8R69 - chains T and G of the 14 polymer chains in the assembly; structure by electron microscopy, 4.30 A resolution (low resolution: residue-level contacts below are approximate; hydrogen-bond / salt-bridge calls are withheld).

== Chain T ==
Protein: Capsid protein
From: Staphylococcus phage 812
Reference sequence: A1YTP2 (A1YTP2_9CAUD); residue numbers follow UniProt; this construct covers 1-142
Chain sequence (142 residues; numbered 1 to 142; the number before each row is that of its first residue):
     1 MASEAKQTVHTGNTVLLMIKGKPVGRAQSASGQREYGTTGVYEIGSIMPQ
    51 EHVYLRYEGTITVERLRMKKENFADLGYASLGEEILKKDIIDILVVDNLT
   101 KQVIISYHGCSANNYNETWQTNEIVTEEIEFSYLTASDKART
Not modelled in the structure: 1

== Chain G ==
Protein: Baseplate hub assembly protein
From: Staphylococcus phage 812
Reference sequence: A1YTN9 (A1YTN9_9CAUD); numbering as in UniProt (aligned over 1-278)
Chain sequence (278 residues; row label = number of the first residue in the row):
     1 MAITSVDSYLLSEIKPRLNTVLENCYIIDEVLKDFDYQTRESFKEAFCGK
    51 NAQHEVTVGFNFPKFKNNYEAHYLIQLGQGQETKNSLGSIQSSYFEATGD
   101 TLVESSTAIREDDKLVFTVSKPIGELIKVEDIEFAKYDNLQVEGNKVSFK
   151 YQTNEDYENYNANIIFTEKKNDSKGLVKGFTVEEQVTVVGLSFNVDVARC
   201 LDAVLKMILISMRDSIEEQQTFQLQNLSFGDIAPIIEDGDSMIFGRPTII
   251 KYTSSLDLDYTITQDINKLTFKERKDWK
Not modelled in the structure: 1, 277-278

== Interface between chain T and chain G ==
Pairs across the interface (32; chain T residue first):
  Ala2(T) with Asp100(G); Glu217(G); Thr221(G)
  Ser3(T) with Gly99(G); Asp100(G); Thr101(G); Glu217(G); Gln220(G); Thr221(G)
  Glu4(T) with Ala2(G); Thr98(G); Gly99(G)
  Lys6(T) with Ser92(G); Thr98(G); Val177(G)
  Gln7(T) with Ser255(G); Asp257(G)
  Thr8(T) with Gln220(G)
  Val9(T) with Gln223(G)
  Thr11(T) with Gln223(G)
  Asn13(T) with Gln219(G); Leu224(G); Gln225(G)
  Thr14(T) with Gln219(G)
  Asn98(T) with Asp214(G); Gln219(G)
  Leu99(T) with Ile216(G); Gln220(G)
  Gln102(T) with Ile127(G); Lys128(G)
  Thr142(T) with Leu126(G); Ile127(G)
Also at the interface, not in a pair above, chain T (17 interface residues in all): Ala5, Thr100, Ala140
Also at the interface, not in a pair above, chain G (26 interface residues in all): Tyr94, Glu133, Thr167, Arg213, Asp259

== Summary ==
17 residues of chain T face 26 of chain G across their interface.
Here chain T is Capsid protein and chain G is Baseplate hub assembly protein, both from Staphylococcus phage
812. Entry 8R69 (Neck and tail of phage 812 virion (composite)) was determined by electron microscopy,
deposited together with 8Q01, 8Q1I, 8Q7D, 8QEK, 8QEM, 8QJE, 8QKH and 8R5G.
